6EN8 - chains A and X of the 10 polymer chains in the assembly; structure by X-ray diffraction, 3.29 A resolution.

[Chain A]
Protein: Transcriptional regulator TetR family
Source organism: Sulfolobus acidocaldarius
UniProtKB: Q4J9S1 (Q4J9S1_SULAC); residue numbers follow UniProt; this construct covers 1-196
Amino-acid sequence (196 residues; numbered 1 to 196; the number before each row is that of its first residue):
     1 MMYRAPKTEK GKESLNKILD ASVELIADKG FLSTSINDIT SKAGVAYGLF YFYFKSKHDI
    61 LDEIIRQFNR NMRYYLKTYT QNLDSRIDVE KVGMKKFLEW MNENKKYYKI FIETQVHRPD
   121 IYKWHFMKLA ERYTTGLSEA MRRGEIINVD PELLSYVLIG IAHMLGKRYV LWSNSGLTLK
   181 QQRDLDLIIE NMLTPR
Not modelled in the structure: 1-5
Modified / non-standard residues: Mse1, Mse2 (selenomethionine); Mse72, Mse94, Mse101, Mse127, Mse141, Mse164, Mse192 (selenomethionine; parent Met)
From the paper describing this entry:
  - binding site for the 22-nt DNA strand (chain X): Tyr47, Gly48, Leu49, Phe52
  - binding site for the 22-nt DNA strand: Tyr51
  - mutagenesis - Y47A, Y51A, Y53A: decreased binding to the 22-nt DNA strand (chain X)
  - mutagenesis - G48A: abolished binding to the 22-nt DNA strand (chain X)

[Chain X]
Molecule: 22-nt DNA strand
Sequence (22 nucleotides; numbered 0 to 21; the number before each row is that of its first residue; numbering starts at 0; X marks 1 residue of unknown identity (built as UNK)):
     0 XCTACTTGAT TTTTGAGTCG AC
Not modelled in the structure: 0

[Chain A / chain X interface]
Contacting residue pairs (21):
  Pro6(A) - DC4(X)  phosphate contact
  Lys7(A) - DA3(X)  salt bridge to the phosphate
  Lys7(A) - DC4(X)  hydrogen bond to the phosphate
  Thr8(A) - DA3(X)  hydrogen bond to the phosphate
  Thr8(A) - DC4(X)  hydrogen bond to the phosphate
  Lys10(A) - DC4(X)  phosphate contact
  Lys10(A) - DT5(X)  phosphate contact
  Gly11(A) - DC4(X)  sugar contact
  Ser14(A) - DT5(X)  hydrogen bond to the phosphate
  Val45(A) - DT6(X)  phosphate contact
  Ala46(A) - DT6(X)  hydrogen bond to the phosphate
  Tyr47(A) - DG7(X)  base contact
  Tyr47(A) - DA8(X)  base contact
  Gly48(A) - DT6(X)  base contact
  Gly48(A) - DG7(X)  base contact
  Leu49(A) - DT5(X)  phosphate contact
  Leu49(A) - DT6(X)  base contact
  Phe52(A) - DC4(X)  phosphate contact
  Phe52(A) - DT5(X)  base contact
  Tyr53(A) - DC4(X)  sugar contact
  Tyr53(A) - DT5(X)  hydrogen bond to the phosphate

[In short]
The interface between chain A and chain X involves 13 residues on one side and 6 on the other; the contacts
include 6 hydrogen bonds and 1 salt bridge. Polar contacts include Lys7(A)-DC4(X), Thr8(A)-DA3(X) and
Thr8(A)-DC4(X). From the paper: a binding site for the 22-nt DNA strand (chain X) at Tyr47(A), Gly48(A) and
Leu49(A) among others; Y47A, Y51A and Y53A of chain A reduce binding to the 22-nt DNA strand (chain X).
Here chain A is Transcriptional regulator TetR family (Sulfolobus acidocaldarius) and chain X is a 22-nt DNA
strand. Entry 6EN8 (SaFadR in complex with dsDNA) was determined by X-ray diffraction.
